PDB entry 2H7F | X-ray diffraction, 2.70 A resolution | chains Y and X of the 3 polymer chains in the assembly

Chain Y:
Molecule: 11-nt DNA strand
Sequence (11 nucleotides; each row starts with the number of its first residue):
   501 TTGTCGCCCT T

Chain X:
Name: DNA topoisomerase 1
From: Variola virus
Notes: EC 5.99.1.2
UniProt: P32989 (TOP1_VARV); numbering as in UniProt (aligned over 1-314)
Chain sequence (314 residues; each row starts with the number of its first residue):
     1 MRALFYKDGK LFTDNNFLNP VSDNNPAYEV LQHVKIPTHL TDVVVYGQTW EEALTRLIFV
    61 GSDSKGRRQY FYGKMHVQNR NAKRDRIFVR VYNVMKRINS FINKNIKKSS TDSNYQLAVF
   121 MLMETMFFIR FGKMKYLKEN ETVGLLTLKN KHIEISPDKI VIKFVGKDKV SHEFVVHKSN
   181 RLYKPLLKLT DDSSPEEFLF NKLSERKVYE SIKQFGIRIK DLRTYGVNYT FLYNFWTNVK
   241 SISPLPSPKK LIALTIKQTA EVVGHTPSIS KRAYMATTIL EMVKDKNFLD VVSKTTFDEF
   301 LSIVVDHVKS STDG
Differences from the reference sequence: engineered mutation Ser100 (Cys in P32989), Ser211 (Cys in P32989); modified residue (274)
Modified residues: Tyr274 (o-phosphotyrosine; PTR)
From the paper describing this entry:
  - binding site for the 11-nt DNA strand (chain Y): Tyr274
  - catalytic residues: Tyr274
  - conformationally variable residues (domain motion): Tyr274
  - mutagenesis - C100S/C211S, E124A, E124Q: unchanged catalytic activity
  - mutagenesis - Q69A, K133A (3-fold), K135A (2-fold), D168A (60-fold): decreased catalytic activity
  - specificity-determining residues: Arg80, Lys167 (proposed by the authors, not directly observed)
  - catalytic residues: Lys167 (citing earlier work)

Interface between chain Y and chain X:
Pairs across the interface (16; chain Y residue first):
  DT502(Y) - Arg206(X)  base contact
  DG503(Y) - Arg206(X)  hydrogen bond to the base
  DC507(Y) - Tyr70(X)  sugar contact
  DC508(Y) - Tyr70(X)  hydrogen bond to the phosphate
  DC508(Y) - Tyr72(X)  sugar contact
  DC509(Y) - Tyr70(X)  base contact
  DC509(Y) - Tyr72(X)  hydrogen bond to the phosphate
  DT510(Y) - Tyr72(X)  base contact
  DT510(Y) - His76(X)  salt bridge to the phosphate
  DT510(Y) - Arg80(X)  salt bridge to the phosphate
  DT510(Y) - Lys220(X)  hydrogen bond to the phosphate
  DT511(Y) - Arg80(X)  base contact
  DT511(Y) - Lys167(X)  hydrogen bond to the base
  DT511(Y) - Lys220(X)  salt bridge to the phosphate
  DT511(Y) - Ala273(X)  sugar contact
  DT511(Y) - Tyr274(X)  covalent bond
Other interface residues (no listed pair), chain Y (9 interface residues in all): DT504, DG506
Other interface residues (no listed pair), chain X (14 interface residues in all): Leu57, Lys133, Lys138, Thr224, Ile269

In short:
The interface between chain Y and chain X involves 9 residues on one side and 14 on the other; the contacts
include 1 covalent bond, 5 hydrogen bonds and 3 salt bridges. Among the polar pairs are DG503(Y)-Arg206(X),
DT511(Y)-Lys167(X) and DC508(Y)-Tyr70(X). The paper reports catalytic residues Tyr274(X) and Lys167(X); Q69A,
K133A and K135A of chain X, among others, reduce catalytic activity; 7 substitutions were tested in all.
Here chain Y is an 11-nt DNA strand and chain X is DNA topoisomerase 1 (Variola virus). Entry 2H7F (Structure
of variola topoisomerase covalently bound to DNA) was determined by X-ray diffraction, deposited together with
2H7G.
